Entry 7VH2 (electron microscopy, 5.10 A resolution (low resolution: residue-level contacts below are approximate; hydrogen-bond / salt-bridge calls are withheld)); this record covers chain A.

== Chain A ==
Molecule: RNA-directed RNA polymerase L
From: Machupo virus
Notes: EC 2.7.7.48, 3.1.-.-
Reference sequence: Q6IUF8 (L_MACHU); residue numbers follow UniProt; this construct covers 1-2209
Chain sequence (2238 residues; row label = number of the first residue in the row):
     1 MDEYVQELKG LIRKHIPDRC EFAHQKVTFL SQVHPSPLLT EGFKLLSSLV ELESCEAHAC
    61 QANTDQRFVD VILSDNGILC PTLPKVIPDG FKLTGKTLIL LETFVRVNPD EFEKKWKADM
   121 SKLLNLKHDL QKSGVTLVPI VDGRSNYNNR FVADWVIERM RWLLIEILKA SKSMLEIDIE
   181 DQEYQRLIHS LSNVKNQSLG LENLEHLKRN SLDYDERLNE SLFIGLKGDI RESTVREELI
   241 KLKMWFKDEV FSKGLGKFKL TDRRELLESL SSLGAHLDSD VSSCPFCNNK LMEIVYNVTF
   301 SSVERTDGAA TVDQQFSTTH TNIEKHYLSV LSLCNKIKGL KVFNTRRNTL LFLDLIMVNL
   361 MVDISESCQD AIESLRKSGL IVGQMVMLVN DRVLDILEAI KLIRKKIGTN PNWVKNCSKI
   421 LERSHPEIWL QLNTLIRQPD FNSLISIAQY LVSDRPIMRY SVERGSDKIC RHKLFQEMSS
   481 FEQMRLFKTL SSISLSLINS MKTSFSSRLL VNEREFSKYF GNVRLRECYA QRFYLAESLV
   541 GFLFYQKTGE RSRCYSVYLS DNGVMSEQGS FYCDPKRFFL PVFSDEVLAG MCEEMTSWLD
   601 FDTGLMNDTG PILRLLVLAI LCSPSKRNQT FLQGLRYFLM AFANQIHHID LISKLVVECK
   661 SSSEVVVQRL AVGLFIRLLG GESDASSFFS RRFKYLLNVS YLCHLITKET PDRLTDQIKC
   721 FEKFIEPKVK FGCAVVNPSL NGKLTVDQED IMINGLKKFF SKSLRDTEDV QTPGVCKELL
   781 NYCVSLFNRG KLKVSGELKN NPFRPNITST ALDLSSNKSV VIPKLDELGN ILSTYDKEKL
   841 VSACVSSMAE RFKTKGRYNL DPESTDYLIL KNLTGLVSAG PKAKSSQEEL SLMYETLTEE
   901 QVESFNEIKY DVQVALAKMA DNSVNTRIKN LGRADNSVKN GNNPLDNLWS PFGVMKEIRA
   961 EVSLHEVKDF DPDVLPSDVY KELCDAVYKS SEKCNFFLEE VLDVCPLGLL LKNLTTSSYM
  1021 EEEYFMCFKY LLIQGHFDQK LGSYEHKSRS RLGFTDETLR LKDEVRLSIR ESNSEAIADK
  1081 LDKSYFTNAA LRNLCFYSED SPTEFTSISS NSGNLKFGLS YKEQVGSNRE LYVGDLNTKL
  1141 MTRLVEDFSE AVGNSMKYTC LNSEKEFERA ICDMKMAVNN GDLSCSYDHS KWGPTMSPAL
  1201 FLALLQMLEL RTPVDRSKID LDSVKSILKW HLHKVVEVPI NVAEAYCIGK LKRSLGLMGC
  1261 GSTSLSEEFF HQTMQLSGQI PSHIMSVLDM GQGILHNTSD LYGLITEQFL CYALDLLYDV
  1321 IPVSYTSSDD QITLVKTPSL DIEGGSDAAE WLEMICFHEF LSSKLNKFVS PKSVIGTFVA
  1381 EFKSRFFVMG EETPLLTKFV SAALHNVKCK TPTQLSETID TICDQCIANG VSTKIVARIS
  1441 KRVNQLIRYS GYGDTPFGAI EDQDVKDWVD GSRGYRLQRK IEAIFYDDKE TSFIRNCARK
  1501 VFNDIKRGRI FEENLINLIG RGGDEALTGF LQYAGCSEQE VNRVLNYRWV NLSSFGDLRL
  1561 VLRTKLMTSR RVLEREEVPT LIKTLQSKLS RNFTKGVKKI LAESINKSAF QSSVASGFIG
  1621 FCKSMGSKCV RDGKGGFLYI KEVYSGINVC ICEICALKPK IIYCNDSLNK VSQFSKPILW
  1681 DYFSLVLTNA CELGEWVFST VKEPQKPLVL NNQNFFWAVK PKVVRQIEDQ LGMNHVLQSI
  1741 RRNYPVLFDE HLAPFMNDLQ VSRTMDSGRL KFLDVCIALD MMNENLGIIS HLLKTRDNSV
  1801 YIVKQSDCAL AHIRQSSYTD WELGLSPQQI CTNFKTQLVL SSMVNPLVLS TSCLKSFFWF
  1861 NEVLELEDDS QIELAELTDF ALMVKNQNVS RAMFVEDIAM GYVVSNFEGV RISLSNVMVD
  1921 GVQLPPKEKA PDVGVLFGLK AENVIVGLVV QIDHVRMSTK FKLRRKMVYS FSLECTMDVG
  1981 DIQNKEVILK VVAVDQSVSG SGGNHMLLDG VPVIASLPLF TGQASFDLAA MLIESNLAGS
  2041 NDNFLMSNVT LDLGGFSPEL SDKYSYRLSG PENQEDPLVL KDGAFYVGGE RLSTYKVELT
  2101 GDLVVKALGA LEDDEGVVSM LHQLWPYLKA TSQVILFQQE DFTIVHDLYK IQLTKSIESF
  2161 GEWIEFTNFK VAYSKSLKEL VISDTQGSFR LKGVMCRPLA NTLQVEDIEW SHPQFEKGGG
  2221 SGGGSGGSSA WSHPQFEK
Not modelled in the structure: 1, 176-179, 306-320, 462-467, 514-519, 805-819, 875-885, 923-949, 1040-1077, 1250-1263, 1340-1347, 1562-1577, 1592-1611, 1706-1709, 1751-1769, 1817-2238
Construct notes: expression tag (2210-2238)
Disulfides: Cys55-Cys60, Cys1650-Cys1664, Cys1691-Cys1776
UniProt features mapped onto this chain:
  - active site: Lys115
  - binding site (Mn(2+)): Glu51, Asp89, Glu102
  - binding site (Mg(2+)): Asp1330

== Summary ==
From UniProt: active-site residue Lys115, 3 Mn2+-binding residues and Mg2+-binding residue Asp1330.
Chain A is RNA-directed RNA polymerase L (Machupo virus); the structure, Cryo-EM structure of Machupo virus
dimeric polymerase L, was determined by electron microscopy together with 7VGQ, 7VH1 and 7VH3 from the same
study.
